8Q15 - chains F and J of the 10 polymer chains in the assembly; structure by electron microscopy, 3.60 A resolution.

== Chain F ==
Molecule: Histone H3.2
UniProt: A2Y533 (H32_ORYSI); residues 1-136 here = UniProt positions 1-136
Amino-acid sequence (136 residues; row label = number of the first residue in the row):
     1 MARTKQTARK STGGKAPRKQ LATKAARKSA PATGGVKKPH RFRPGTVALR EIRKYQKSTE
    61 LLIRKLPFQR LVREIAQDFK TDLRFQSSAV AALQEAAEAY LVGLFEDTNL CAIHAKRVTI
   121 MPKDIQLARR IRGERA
Disordered / not traced: 1-37, 135-136
UniProt features mapped onto this chain:
  - modified residue: Lys5 (N6-methylated lysine), Lys10 (N6-acetyllysine), Ser11 (Phosphoserine), Thr12 (Phosphothreonine), Lys15 (N6-acetyllysine), Lys19 (N6-acetyllysine), Lys24 (N6-acetyllysine), Lys28 (N6-methylated lysine), Ser29 (Phosphoserine), Lys37 (N6-methylated lysine)

== Chain J ==
Molecule: Widom 601
Sequence (146 nucleotides; numbered -73 to 72; the number before each row is that of its first residue; numbers below 1 keep their minus sign (DC-73 is residue -73)):
   -73 CTGGAGAATC CCGGTGCCGA GGCCGCTCAA TTGGTCGTAG ACAGCTCTAG CACCGCTTAA
   -13 ACGCACGTAC GCGCTGTCCC CCGCGTTTTA ACCGCCAAGG GGATTACTCC CTAGTCTCCA
    47 GGCACGTGTC ACATATATAC ATCCTG
Disordered / not traced: -73, 47-72

== Chain F / chain J interface ==
Pairs across the interface (23):
  His40(F) - DG-68(J)  phosphate contact
  His40(F) - DA-67(J)  sugar contact
  Arg41(F) - DG9(J)  hydrogen bond to the base
  Phe42(F) - DA-67(J)  phosphate contact
  Phe42(F) - DA-66(J)  phosphate contact
  Phe42(F) - DC10(J)  phosphate contact
  Gly45(F) - DC8(J)  phosphate contact
  Gly45(F) - DG9(J)  hydrogen bond to the phosphate
  Thr46(F) - DG9(J)  phosphate contact
  Val47(F) - DG9(J)  hydrogen bond to the phosphate
  Ala48(F) - DG9(J)  hydrogen bond to the phosphate
  Arg50(F) - DA-66(J)  salt bridge to the phosphate
  Arg50(F) - DT-65(J)  phosphate contact
  Lys57(F) - DC-64(J)  salt bridge to the phosphate
  Arg64(F) - DA17(J)  phosphate contact
  Arg64(F) - DC18(J)  salt bridge to the phosphate
  Lys65(F) - DC18(J)  hydrogen bond to the phosphate
  Leu66(F) - DA17(J)  phosphate contact
  Leu66(F) - DC18(J)  hydrogen bond to the phosphate
  Pro67(F) - DA17(J)  sugar contact
  Arg70(F) - DA17(J)  salt bridge to the phosphate
  Arg84(F) - DG27(J)  hydrogen bond to the sugar
  Lys116(F) - DG-1(J)  salt bridge to the phosphate
Interface residues without a listed pair, chain F (19 interface residues in all): Arg43, Pro44, Asp82
Interface residues without a listed pair, chain J (14 interface residues in all): DG25, DG26

== Overview ==
19 residues of chain F and 14 residues of chain J are in contact, with 7 hydrogen bonds and 5 salt bridges.
Among the polar pairs are Arg41(F)-DG9(J), Arg84(F)-DG27(J) and Gly45(F)-DG9(J).
Chain F is Histone H3.2 and chain J is Widom 601; the structure, CryoEM structure of canonical rice nucleosome
core particle, was determined by electron microscopy (same publication as 8Q16).
